2NXD - chains A and B of the 3 polymer chains in the assembly; structure by X-ray diffraction, 2.00 A resolution.

[Chain A (and B)]
Molecule: Protease retropepsin
From: HIV-1 M:B_ARV2/SF2
Notes: EC 3.4.23.16; chain B of this document is another copy of the same molecule, construct and numbering; everything in this record applies to it too
UniProt: O38732 (O38732_9HIV1); residues 1-99 here = UniProt positions 1-99
Amino-acid sequence (99 residues; row label = number of the first residue in the row):
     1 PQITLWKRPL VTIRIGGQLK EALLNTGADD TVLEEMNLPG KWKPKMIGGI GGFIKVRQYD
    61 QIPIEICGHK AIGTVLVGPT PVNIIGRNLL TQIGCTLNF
Sequence notes: engineered mutation Lys7 (Gln in O38732), Asn25 (Asp in O38732)

[Chain A / chain B interface]
Contacting residue pairs - 100 pairs, chain A then chain B:
  Pro1(A) - Leu97(B)
  Pro1(A) - Asn98(B)
  Pro1(A) - Phe99(B)  hydrogen bond (backbone-backbone)
  Gln2(A) - Thr96(B)  hydrogen bond
  Gln2(A) - Leu97(B)
  Gln2(A) - Asn98(B)  hydrogen bond
  Ile3(A) - Thr96(B)
  Ile3(A) - Leu97(B)  hydrogen bond (backbone-backbone)
  Ile3(A) - Phe99(B)  hydrophobic
  Leu5(A) - Thr26(B)
  Leu5(A) - Arg87(B)  hydrogen bond (backbone-side chain)
  Leu5(A) - Thr91(B)
  Leu5(A) - Cys95(B)
  Trp6(A) - Arg87(B)  hydrogen bond (backbone-side chain)
  Trp6(A) - Thr91(B)
  Lys7(A) - Arg87(B)
  Arg8(A) - Asp29(B)  salt bridge
  Arg8(A) - Arg87(B)
  Pro9(A) - Thr26(B)
  Pro9(A) - Arg87(B)
  Leu23(A) - Gly27(B)
  Leu24(A) - Thr26(B)  hydrogen bond (backbone-side chain)
  Asn25(A) - Asn25(B)  hydrogen bond
  Asn25(A) - Thr26(B)
  Asn25(A) - Gly27(B)
  Thr26(A) - Leu5(B)
  Thr26(A) - Pro9(B)
  Thr26(A) - Leu24(B)  hydrogen bond (side chain-backbone)
  Thr26(A) - Asn25(B)
  Thr26(A) - Thr26(B)  hydrogen bond (side chain-backbone)
  Thr26(A) - Leu97(B)
  Gly27(A) - Leu23(B)
  Gly27(A) - Asn25(B)  hydrogen bond (backbone-side chain)
  Asp29(A) - Arg8(B)  salt bridge
  Ile47(A) - Ile50(B)  hydrophobic
  Gly49(A) - Ile50(B)
  Gly49(A) - Pro81(B)
  Ile50(A) - Ile47(B)  hydrophobic
  Ile50(A) - Gly49(B)
  Ile50(A) - Ile50(B)
  Ile50(A) - Gly51(B)  hydrogen bond (backbone-backbone)
  Ile50(A) - Gly52(B)
  Ile50(A) - Ile54(B)
  Ile50(A) - Thr80(B)
  Ile50(A) - Pro81(B)
  Ile50(A) - Ile84(B)  hydrophobic
  Gly51(A) - Ile50(B)  hydrogen bond (backbone-backbone)
  Gly51(A) - Gly51(B)
  Gly51(A) - Gly52(B)
  Gly51(A) - Ile54(B)
  Gly52(A) - Ile50(B)
  Ile54(A) - Ile50(B)  hydrophobic
  Ile54(A) - Gly51(B)
  Cys67(A) - Phe99(B)  hydrophobic
  His69(A) - Phe99(B)  hydrogen bond (side chain-backbone)
  Pro79(A) - Ile50(B)
  Thr80(A) - Ile50(B)
  Pro81(A) - Gly49(B)
  Pro81(A) - Ile50(B)
  Arg87(A) - Leu5(B)  hydrogen bond (side chain-backbone)
  Arg87(A) - Trp6(B)  hydrogen bond (side chain-backbone)
  Arg87(A) - Lys7(B)  hydrogen bond (side chain-backbone)
  Arg87(A) - Arg8(B)
  Arg87(A) - Pro9(B)
  Leu90(A) - Leu5(B)  hydrophobic
  Thr91(A) - Leu5(B)
  Thr91(A) - Trp6(B)
  Ile93(A) - Phe99(B)
  Gly94(A) - Asn98(B)
  Gly94(A) - Phe99(B)
  Cys95(A) - Leu5(B)
  Cys95(A) - Leu97(B)  hydrophobic
  Cys95(A) - Asn98(B)
  Cys95(A) - Phe99(B)  hydrophobic
  Thr96(A) - Gln2(B)
  Thr96(A) - Ile3(B)
  Thr96(A) - Thr4(B)
  Thr96(A) - Thr96(B)
  Thr96(A) - Leu97(B)
  Thr96(A) - Asn98(B)  hydrogen bond (backbone-backbone)
  Leu97(A) - Pro1(B)
  Leu97(A) - Gln2(B)
  Leu97(A) - Ile3(B)  hydrogen bond (backbone-backbone)
  Leu97(A) - Leu24(B)  hydrophobic
  Leu97(A) - Thr26(B)
  Leu97(A) - Cys95(B)  hydrophobic
  Leu97(A) - Thr96(B)
  Leu97(A) - Leu97(B)  hydrophobic
  Asn98(A) - Pro1(B)
  Asn98(A) - Gln2(B)  hydrogen bond
  Asn98(A) - Gly94(B)
  Asn98(A) - Cys95(B)
  Asn98(A) - Thr96(B)  hydrogen bond (backbone-backbone)
  Asn98(A) - Asn98(B)  hydrogen bond
  Phe99(A) - Pro1(B)  hydrogen bond (backbone-backbone)
  Phe99(A) - Cys67(B)  hydrophobic
  Phe99(A) - His69(B)
  Phe99(A) - Ile93(B)
  Phe99(A) - Gly94(B)
  Phe99(A) - Cys95(B)  hydrophobic
Other interface residues (no listed pair), chain A (40 interface residues in all): Thr4, Val32, Gly48, Ile66, Ile84
Other interface residues (no listed pair), chain B (39 interface residues in all): Val32, Gly48, Pro79, Leu90

[Overview]
40 residues of chain A face 39 of chain B across their interface, with 23 hydrogen bonds and 2 salt bridges.
Among the polar pairs are Arg8(A)-Asp29(B), Gln2(A)-Thr96(B) and Gln2(A)-Asn98(B).
Both chains are Protease retropepsin (HIV-1 M:B_ARV2/SF2). Entry 2NXD (Structure of HIV-1 protease D25N
complexed with rt-rh analogue peptide GLY-ALA-ASP-ILE-PHE*TYR-LEU-ASP-GLY-ALA) was determined by X-ray
diffraction together with 2NXL and 2NXM from the same study.
